8PSZ - chains A and C of the 7 polymer chains in the assembly; structure by electron microscopy, 2.42 A resolution.

Chain A:
Name: Polymerase acidic protein (PA-like)
Organism: Tilapia lake virus
UniProtKB: A0A142I7Z3 (A0A142I7Z3_9VIRU); residues 1-419 here = UniProt positions 1-419
Sequence (419 residues; numbered 1 to 419; the number before each row is that of its first residue):
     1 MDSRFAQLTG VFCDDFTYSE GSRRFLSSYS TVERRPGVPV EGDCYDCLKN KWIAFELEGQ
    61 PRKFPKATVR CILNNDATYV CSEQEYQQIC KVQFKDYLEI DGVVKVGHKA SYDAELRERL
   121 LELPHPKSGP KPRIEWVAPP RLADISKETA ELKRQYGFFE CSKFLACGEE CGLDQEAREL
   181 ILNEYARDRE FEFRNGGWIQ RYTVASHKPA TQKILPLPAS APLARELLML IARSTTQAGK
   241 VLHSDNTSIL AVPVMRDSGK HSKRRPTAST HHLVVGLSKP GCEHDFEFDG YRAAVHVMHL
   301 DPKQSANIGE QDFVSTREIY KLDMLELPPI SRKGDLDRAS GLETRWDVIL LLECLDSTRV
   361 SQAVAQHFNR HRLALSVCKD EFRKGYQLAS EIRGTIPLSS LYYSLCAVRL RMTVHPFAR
Disordered / not traced: 418-419
Bound ions: Zn2+: Cys-161, Cys-282, His-284, His-296

Chain C:
Name: RNA-dependent RNA polymerase
Organism: Tilapia lake virus
UniProtKB: A0A7G3S745 (A0A7G3S745_9VIRU); numbering as in UniProt (aligned over 1-457)
Sequence (478 residues; each row starts with the number of its first residue):
     1 MSQFGKSFKG RTEVTITEYR SHTVKDVHRS LLTADKSLRK SFCFRNALNQ FLDKDLPLLP
    61 IRPKLESRVA VKKSKLRSQL SFRPGLTQEE AIDLYNKGYD GDSVSGALQD RVVNEPVAYS
   121 SADNDKFHRG LAALGYTLAD RAFDTCESGF VRAIPTTPCG FICCGPGSFK DSLGFVIKIG
   181 EFWHMYDGFQ HFVAVEDAKF LASKSPSFWL AKRLAKRLNL VPKEDPSVAA AECPCKKVWE
   241 ASFARAPTAL DPFGGRAFCD QGWVYHRDVG YATANHISQE TLFQQALSVR NLGPQGSANV
   301 SGSIHTALDR LRAAYSRGTP ASRSILQGLA NLITPVGENF ECDLDKRKLN IKALRSPERY
   361 ITIEGLVVNL DDVVRGFYLD KAKVTVLSRS KWMGYEDLPQ KPPNGTFYCR KRKAMLLISC
   421 SPGTYAKKRK VAVQEDRFKD MRVENFREVA ENMDLNQGSG SENLYFQGHH HHHHHHHH
Disordered / not traced: 1, 141-143, 430-478
Differences from the reference sequence: conflict Lys-391 (Arg in A0A7G3S745); expression tag (458-478)
Bound ions: Zn2+ site 1: Cys-146, Cys-159, Cys-163, Cys-164; Zn2+ site 2: His-184, His-191, Cys-233, Cys-235
What the authors report for this chain:
  - binding site for Transcription-like product: His-305

Interface between chain A and chain C:
Contacting residue pairs (22; chain A residue first):
  Thr-31(A) with Ile-16(C)
  Pro-36(A) with Tyr-95(C), hydrophobic
  Gly-37(A) with Ile-92(C); Asn-96(C)
  Pro-39(A) with Ile-92(C)
  Val-40(A) with Phe-200(C)
  Glu-41(A) with Lys-223(C), salt bridge
  Lys-63(A) with Ala-198(C); Lys-199(C)
  Phe-64(A) with Ala-198(C)
  Pro-65(A) with Asp-197(C); Ala-198(C); Lys-223(C)
  Lys-66(A) with Asp-197(C), salt bridge
  Ala-232(A) with Lys-36(C)
  Arg-233(A) with Lys-36(C), hydrogen bond (backbone-side chain)
  Thr-235(A) with Lys-36(C)
  Thr-236(A) with Leu-32(C); Lys-36(C), hydrogen bond
  Gln-237(A) with Lys-36(C), hydrogen bond
  Ala-268(A) with Leu-31(C), hydrophobic
  Ala-306(A) with Thr-33(C)
Interface residues without a listed pair, chain A (19 interface residues in all): Ala-67, Glu-310
Interface residues without a listed pair, chain C (16 interface residues in all): Ala-34, Gln-88, Val-195

In short:
The interface between chain A and chain C involves 19 residues on one side and 16 on the other, with 3
hydrogen bonds and 2 salt bridges. Among the polar pairs are Glu-41(A)/Lys-223(C), Lys-66(A)/Asp-197(C) and
Arg-233(A)/Lys-36(C). Cys-161(A), Cys-282(A), His-284(A) and His-296(A) coordinate Zn2+. From the paper: a
binding site for Transcription-like product at His-305(C).
Chain A is Polymerase acidic protein (PA-like) and chain C is RNA-dependent RNA polymerase, both from Tilapia
lake virus; the structure, Tilapia Lake Virus polymerase in vRNA elongation state with additional mode B
promoter (transcriptase conformation), was determined by electron microscopy (same publication as 8PSN, 8PSO,
8PSQ, 8PSS, 8PSU, 8PSX and 6 further entries).
